7X52 - chains C and E of the 6 polymer chains in the assembly; structure by X-ray diffraction, 1.90 A resolution.

== Chain C (and E) ==
Molecule: Glutamate decarboxylase
Organism: Bacteroides thetaiotaomicron VPI-5482
Notes: EC 4.1.1.15; chain E of this document is another copy of the same molecule, construct and numbering; everything in this record applies to it too
UniProt: Q8A4M9 (Q8A4M9_BACTN); residue numbers follow UniProt; this construct covers 1-481
Sequence (502 residues; row label = number of the first residue in the row; numbers below 1 keep their minus sign (Met-20 is residue -20)):
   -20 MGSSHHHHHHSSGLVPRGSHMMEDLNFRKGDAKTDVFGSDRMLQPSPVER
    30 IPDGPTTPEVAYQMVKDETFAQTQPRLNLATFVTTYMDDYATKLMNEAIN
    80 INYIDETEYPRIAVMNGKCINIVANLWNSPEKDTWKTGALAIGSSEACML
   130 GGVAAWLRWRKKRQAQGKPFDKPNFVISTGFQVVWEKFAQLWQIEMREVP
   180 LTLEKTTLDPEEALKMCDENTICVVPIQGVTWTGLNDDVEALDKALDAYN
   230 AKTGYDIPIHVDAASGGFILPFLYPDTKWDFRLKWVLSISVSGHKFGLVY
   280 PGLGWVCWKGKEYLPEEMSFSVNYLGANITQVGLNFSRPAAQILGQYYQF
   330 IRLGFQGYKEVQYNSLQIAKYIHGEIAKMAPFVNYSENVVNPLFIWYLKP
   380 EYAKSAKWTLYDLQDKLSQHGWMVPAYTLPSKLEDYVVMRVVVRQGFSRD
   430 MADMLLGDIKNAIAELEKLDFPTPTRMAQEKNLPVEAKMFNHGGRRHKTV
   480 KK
Not modelled in the structure: -20 to 0, 460-481 (chain E: -20 to 1, 460-481)
Covalent attachments: pyridoxal phosphate (PLP) linked to Lys274
Differences from the reference sequence: initiating methionine (-20); expression tag (-19 to 0)
Residues lining bound ligands: pyridoxal phosphate (PLP): Gly122, Ser123, Ser124, Gln161, Val163, Ile206, Gly208, Thr210, Asp241, Ala243, Ser244, Ser271, His273

== Chain C / chain E interface ==
Pairs across the interface - 20 pairs, chain C then chain E:
  Met1(C) - Pro31(E)  hydrophobic
  Met1(C) - Gly33(E)  hydrogen bond (side chain-backbone)
  Met1(C) - Pro34(E)
  Asp3(C) - Pro34(E)
  Phe6(C) - Pro34(E)  hydrophobic
  Ala11(C) - Gly9(E)
  Ala11(C) - Asp10(E)
  Ala11(C) - Ala11(E)
  Ala11(C) - Pro37(E)
  Lys12(C) - Lys8(E)  hydrogen bond (side chain-backbone)
  Lys12(C) - Gly9(E)
  Lys12(C) - Pro34(E)
  Lys12(C) - Thr35(E)
  Lys12(C) - Thr36(E)
  His399(C) - Arg90(E)
  His399(C) - Leu304(E)
  Met433(C) - Arg90(E)
  Asp437(C) - Arg90(E)  salt bridge
  Asp437(C) - Leu304(E)
  Asn440(C) - Leu304(E)
Interface residues without a listed pair, chain C (10 interface residues in all): Trp401
Interface residues without a listed pair, chain E (13 interface residues in all): Asp32

== Overview ==
10 residues of chain C and 13 residues of chain E are in contact, with 2 hydrogen bonds and 1 salt bridge.
Among the polar pairs are Asp437(C)-Arg90(E), Met1(C)-Gly33(E) and Lys12(C)-Lys8(E). Covalently linked
pyridoxal phosphate: at Lys274(C).
Chain C and chain E are both Glutamate decarboxylase (Bacteroides thetaiotaomicron VPI-5482); the structure,
Crystal structure of Bacteroides thetaiotaomicron glutamate decarboxylase BTGAD-PLP complex, was determined by
X-ray diffraction together with 7X4L, 7X51 and 7X4Y from the same study.
